Entry 8YKV (electron microscopy, 2.48 A resolution); this record covers chains B and G of the 5 polymer chains in the assembly.

# Chain B
Name: Guanine nucleotide-binding protein G(I)/G(S)/G(T) subunit beta-1
Source organism: Rattus norvegicus
Reference sequence: P54311 (GBB1_RAT); residues 1-340 here = UniProt positions 1-340
Amino-acid sequence (340 residues; each row starts with the number of its first residue):
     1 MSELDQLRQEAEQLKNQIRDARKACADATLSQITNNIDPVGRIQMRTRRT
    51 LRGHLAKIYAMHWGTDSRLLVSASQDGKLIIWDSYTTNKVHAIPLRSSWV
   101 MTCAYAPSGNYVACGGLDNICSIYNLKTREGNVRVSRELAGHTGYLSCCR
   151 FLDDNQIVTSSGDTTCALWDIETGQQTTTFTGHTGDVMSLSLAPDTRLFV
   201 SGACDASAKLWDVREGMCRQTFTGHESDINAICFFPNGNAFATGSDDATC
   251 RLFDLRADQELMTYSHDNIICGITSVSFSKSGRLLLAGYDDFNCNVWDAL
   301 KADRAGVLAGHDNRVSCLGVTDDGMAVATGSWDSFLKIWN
Unresolved in the structure: 1-3
Curated features (UniProtKB/Swiss-Prot):
  - modified residue: S2 (N-acetylserine), H266 (Phosphohistidine)

# Chain G
Name: Guanine nucleotide-binding protein G(I)/G(S)/G(O) subunit gamma-2
Source organism: Bos taurus
Reference sequence: P63212 (GBG2_BOVIN); residues 1-71 here = UniProt positions 1-71
Amino-acid sequence (71 residues; numbered 1 to 71; the number before each row is that of its first residue):
     1 MASNNTASIAQARKLVEQLKMEANIDRIKVSKAAADLMAYCEAHAKEDPL
    51 LTPVPASENPFREKKFFCAIL
Unresolved in the structure: 1-6, 65-71
Curated features (UniProtKB/Swiss-Prot):
  - modified residue: A2 (N-acetylalanine), C68 (Cysteine methyl ester)
  - lipidation: C68 (S-geranylgeranyl cysteine)

# Chain B / chain G interface
Contacting residue pairs (83):
  L7(B) - I9(G)
  L7(B) - A12(G)  hydrophobic
  L7(B) - R13(G)
  L7(B) - V16(G)
  E10(B) - V16(G)
  A11(B) - L15(G)  hydrophobic
  A11(B) - V16(G)  hydrophobic
  A11(B) - L19(G)
  L14(B) - V16(G)
  L14(B) - L19(G)  hydrophobic
  L14(B) - K20(G)
  Q17(B) - A23(G)
  I18(B) - E22(G)
  I18(B) - R27(G)
  R22(B) - E22(G)  salt bridge
  A24(B) - K29(G)  hydrogen bond (backbone-side chain)
  C25(B) - R27(G)
  C25(B) - I28(G)  hydrogen bond (side chain-backbone)
  C25(B) - K29(G)
  C25(B) - V30(G)  hydrogen bond (backbone-backbone)
  A26(B) - V30(G)  hydrophobic
  D27(B) - K29(G)
  D27(B) - V30(G)
  D27(B) - S31(G)  hydrogen bond
  A28(B) - V30(G)
  A28(B) - S31(G)
  L30(B) - A34(G)  hydrophobic
  I33(B) - M38(G)  hydrophobic
  I37(B) - M38(G)  hydrophobic
  V40(B) - L51(G)  hydrophobic
  R48(B) - F61(G)
  R49(B) - P60(G)  hydrogen bond (side chain-backbone)
  R49(B) - F61(G)
  R49(B) - R62(G)  hydrogen bond (side chain-backbone)
  S84(B) - F61(G)
  Y85(B) - P60(G)
  Y85(B) - F61(G)  hydrophobic
  C218(B) - Q18(G)  hydrogen bond (backbone-side chain)
  R219(B) - E22(G)
  Q220(B) - E22(G)
  Q220(B) - I25(G)
  T221(B) - E22(G)  hydrogen bond (backbone-side chain)
  F235(B) - Y40(G)  hydrophobic
  F235(B) - C41(G)  hydrophobic
  P236(B) - Y40(G)
  N237(B) - Y40(G)
  A240(B) - L37(G)  hydrophobic
  L252(B) - L37(G)  hydrophobic
  D254(B) - A33(G)
  D254(B) - L37(G)
  R256(B) - R27(G)
  R256(B) - I28(G)  hydrogen bond (backbone-backbone)
  R256(B) - D36(G)  salt bridge
  A257(B) - I28(G)
  A257(B) - V30(G)  hydrophobic
  A257(B) - A33(G)  hydrophobic
  D258(B) - R27(G)  salt bridge
  Q259(B) - V30(G)
  L261(B) - V30(G)  hydrophobic
  S279(B) - D48(G)  hydrogen bond
  K280(B) - E47(G)
  K280(B) - D48(G)
  S281(B) - Y40(G)
  S281(B) - C41(G)  hydrogen bond (backbone-side chain)
  S281(B) - H44(G)
  S281(B) - D48(G)  hydrogen bond
  G282(B) - C41(G)
  R283(B) - C41(G)
  R283(B) - L51(G)
  L284(B) - L51(G)  hydrophobic
  L300(B) - M38(G)  hydrophobic
  L300(B) - C41(G)  hydrophobic
  D323(B) - P49(G)
  G324(B) - P49(G)
  G324(B) - L50(G)
  M325(B) - P49(G)  hydrophobic
  M325(B) - V54(G)  hydrophobic
  M325(B) - P60(G)
  A326(B) - F61(G)  hydrophobic
  V327(B) - L50(G)  hydrophobic
  I338(B) - F61(G)  hydrophobic
  N340(B) - L50(G)
  N340(B) - N59(G)  hydrogen bond
Interface residues without a listed pair, chain B (59 interface residues in all): L4, K15, A21, T34, I43, M45, W63, M217, V320, W339
Interface residues without a listed pair, chain G (38 interface residues in all): D26, A35, A45, E63

# In short
59 residues of chain B face 38 of chain G across their interface; the contacts include 13 hydrogen bonds and 3
salt bridges. Polar pairs include R22(B)-E22(G), R256(B)-D36(G) and D258(B)-R27(G).
Chain B is Guanine nucleotide-binding protein G(I)/G(S)/G(T) subunit beta-1 (Rattus norvegicus) and chain G is
Guanine nucleotide-binding protein G(I)/G(S)/G(O) subunit gamma-2 (Bos taurus); the structure, Cryo-EM
structure of succinate receptor SUCR1 bound to compound 31, was determined by electron microscopy, deposited
together with 8YKW and 8YKX.
